Entry 1BAO (X-ray diffraction, 2.20 A resolution); this record covers chain A.

[Chain A]
Protein: Barnase
From: Bacillus amyloliquefaciens
Notes: EC 3.1.27.-
UniProt: P00648 (RNBR_BACAM); residues 1-110 here correspond to UniProt positions 48-157 (UniProt number = residue number + 47)
Chain sequence (110 residues; numbered 1 to 110; the number before each row is that of its first residue):
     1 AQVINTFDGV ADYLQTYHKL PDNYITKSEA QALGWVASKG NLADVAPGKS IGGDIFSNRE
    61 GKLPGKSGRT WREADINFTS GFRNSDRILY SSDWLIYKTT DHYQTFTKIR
Disordered / not traced: 1-2
Sequence notes: conflict Phe-78 (Tyr125 in P00648)
Swiss-Prot annotation at these positions:
  - active site: Glu-73 (Proton acceptor), His-102 (Proton donor)

[Overview]
Curated annotation (UniProt) lists active-site residues Glu-73 and His-102.
Chain A is Barnase (Bacillus amyloliquefaciens); the structure, The contribution of buried hydrogen bonds to
protein stability: the crystal structures of two barnase mutants, was determined by X-ray diffraction (same
publication as 1BNS and 1BAN).
